PDB entry 6YDU | X-ray diffraction, 1.95 A resolution | chains B and D of the 4 polymer chains in the assembly

# Chain B
Protein: Methane monooxygenase
From: Methylosinus trichosporium OB3b
Reference sequence: A0A2D2D5X7 (A0A2D2D5X7_METTR); residue numbers follow UniProt; this construct covers 1-395
Amino-acid sequence (395 residues; numbered 1 to 395; the number before each row is that of its first residue):
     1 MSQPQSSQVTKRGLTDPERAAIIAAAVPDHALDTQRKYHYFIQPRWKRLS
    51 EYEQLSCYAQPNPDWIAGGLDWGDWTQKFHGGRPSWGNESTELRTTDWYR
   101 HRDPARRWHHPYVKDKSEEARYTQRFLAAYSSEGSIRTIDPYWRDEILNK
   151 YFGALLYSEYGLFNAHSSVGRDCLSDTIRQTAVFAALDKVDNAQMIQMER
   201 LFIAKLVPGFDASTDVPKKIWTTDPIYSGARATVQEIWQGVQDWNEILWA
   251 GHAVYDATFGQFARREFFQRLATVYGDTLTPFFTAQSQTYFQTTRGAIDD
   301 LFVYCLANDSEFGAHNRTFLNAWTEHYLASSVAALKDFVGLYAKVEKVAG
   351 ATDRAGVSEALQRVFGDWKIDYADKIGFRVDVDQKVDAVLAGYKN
Unresolved in the structure: 1-4, 394-395

# Chain D
Protein: Methane monooxygenase component A alpha chain
From: Methylosinus trichosporium OB3b
Notes: EC 1.14.13.25
Reference sequence: P27353 (MEMA_METTR); residue numbers follow UniProt; this construct covers 1-526
Amino-acid sequence (526 residues; numbered 1 to 526; the number before each row is that of its first residue):
     1 MAISLATKAATDALKVNRAPVGVEPQEVHKWLQSFNWDFKENRTKYPTKY
    51 HMANETKEQFKVIAKEYARMEAAKDERQFGTLLDGLTRLGAGNKVHPRWG
   101 ETMKVISNFLEVGEYNAIAASAMLWDSATAAEQKNGYLAQVLDEIRHTHQ
   151 CAFINHYYSKHYHDPAGHNDARRTRAIGPLWKGMKRVFADGFISGDAVEC
   201 SVNLQLVGEACFTNPLIVAVTEWASANGDEITPTVFLSVETDELRHMANG
   251 YQTVVSIANDPASAKFLNTDLNNAFWTQQKYFTPVLGYLFEYGSKFKVEP
   301 WVKTWNRWVYEDWGGIWIGRLGKYGVESPASLRDAKRDAYWAHHDLALAA
   351 YAMWPLGFARLALPDEEDQAWFEANYPGWADHYGKIFNEWKKLGYEDPKS
   401 GFIPYQWLLANGHDVYIDRVSQVPFIPSLAKGTGSLRVHEFNGKKHSLTD
   451 DWGERQWLIEPERYECHNVFEQYEGRELSEVIAEGHGVRSDGKTLIAQPH
   501 TRGDNLWTLEDIKRAGCVFPDPLAKF
Unresolved in the structure: 1-11
Metal / ion sites: Fe ion site 1: Glu-114, Glu-144, His-147; Fe ion site 2: Glu-144, Glu-209, Glu-243, His-246
Curated features (UniProtKB/Swiss-Prot):
  - active site: Cys-151
  - binding site (Fe cation): Glu-114, Glu-144, His-147, Glu-209, Glu-243, His-246
From the paper describing this entry:
  - Fe ion coordination: Glu-243
  - conformationally variable residues (side-chain flip): Glu-243

# How chain B and chain D interact
Residue-residue contacts (247; chain B residue first):
  Gln-8(B) / Val-298(D)
  Thr-10(B) / Glu-222(D)  hydrogen bond
  Thr-10(B) / Ala-226(D)
  Lys-11(B) / Ala-226(D)
  Arg-12(B) / Ser-225(D)
  Arg-12(B) / Glu-230(D)  salt bridge
  Gly-13(B) / Ser-225(D)  hydrogen bond (backbone-backbone)
  Gly-13(B) / Ala-226(D)
  Gly-13(B) / Gly-228(D)
  Leu-14(B) / Lys-94(D)
  Leu-14(B) / Gly-228(D)
  Leu-14(B) / Glu-230(D)
  Arg-19(B) / Ala-226(D)
  Arg-19(B) / Phe-296(D)
  Ile-22(B) / Phe-296(D)  hydrophobic
  Ile-23(B) / Lys-94(D)
  Ile-23(B) / Val-95(D)
  Ile-23(B) / His-96(D)
  Ile-23(B) / Asn-227(D)
  Ala-26(B) / His-96(D)
  Ala-26(B) / Pro-97(D)
  Val-27(B) / Asn-93(D)
  Val-27(B) / Val-95(D)
  Val-27(B) / His-163(D)
  Pro-28(B) / His-163(D)
  His-30(B) / Gly-503(D)  hydrogen bond (side chain-backbone)
  Ala-31(B) / His-163(D)
  Leu-32(B) / His-163(D)  hydrogen bond (backbone-backbone)
  Leu-32(B) / Asp-164(D)
  Leu-32(B) / Arg-360(D)
  Leu-32(B) / Arg-489(D)  hydrogen bond (backbone-side chain)
  Leu-32(B) / Gly-503(D)
  Asp-33(B) / Pro-165(D)
  Asp-33(B) / Arg-489(D)
  Asp-33(B) / Ser-490(D)  hydrogen bond
  Thr-34(B) / Ser-490(D)
  Gln-35(B) / Pro-165(D)
  Gln-35(B) / Asn-169(D)  hydrogen bond (backbone-side chain)
  Arg-36(B) / Ser-159(D)  hydrogen bond (side chain-backbone)
  Arg-36(B) / Lys-160(D)  hydrogen bond (side chain-backbone)
  Arg-36(B) / His-161(D)
  Arg-36(B) / Tyr-162(D)  hydrogen bond (side chain-backbone)
  Tyr-38(B) / Glu-111(D)
  Tyr-38(B) / Ala-152(D)
  Tyr-38(B) / Asn-155(D)
  Tyr-38(B) / His-156(D)
  Tyr-38(B) / Ser-159(D)
  Tyr-38(B) / His-168(D)
  Tyr-38(B) / Asn-169(D)
  Tyr-38(B) / Arg-172(D)  hydrogen bond
  His-39(B) / Asn-169(D)  hydrogen bond (backbone-backbone)
  His-39(B) / Asp-170(D)
  His-39(B) / Ala-171(D)
  His-39(B) / Arg-172(D)  hydrogen bond (side chain-backbone)
  Tyr-40(B) / Asn-169(D)
  Tyr-40(B) / Asp-170(D)  hydrogen bond
  Tyr-40(B) / Arg-173(D)  hydrogen bond
  Phe-41(B) / Asp-170(D)
  Phe-41(B) / Arg-173(D)
  Glu-51(B) / His-156(D)  salt bridge
  Gln-54(B) / His-156(D)
  Gln-54(B) / Arg-172(D)  hydrogen bond (backbone-side chain)
  Leu-55(B) / His-149(D)
  Leu-55(B) / Ala-152(D)  hydrophobic
  Leu-55(B) / Phe-153(D)
  Leu-55(B) / Arg-172(D)  hydrogen bond (backbone-side chain)
  Ser-56(B) / His-149(D)
  Ser-56(B) / Arg-172(D)
  Cys-57(B) / Arg-172(D)  hydrogen bond (backbone-side chain)
  Tyr-58(B) / Arg-172(D)
  Tyr-58(B) / Arg-175(D)
  Ala-59(B) / Glu-111(D)
  Ala-59(B) / Thr-148(D)
  Ala-59(B) / Arg-172(D)
  Ala-59(B) / Arg-175(D)
  Gln-60(B) / Tyr-115(D)  hydrogen bond
  Pro-61(B) / Val-112(D)  hydrophobic
  Pro-61(B) / Asn-116(D)
  Pro-61(B) / Arg-175(D)
  Pro-61(B) / Trp-181(D)  hydrophobic
  Asp-71(B) / Ala-176(D)
  Asp-71(B) / Trp-181(D)  hydrogen bond
  Asp-71(B) / Lys-185(D)  salt bridge
  Trp-72(B) / Ala-176(D)  hydrogen bond (side chain-backbone)
  Trp-72(B) / Lys-182(D)  hydrogen bond (backbone-side chain)
  Trp-72(B) / Val-469(D)  hydrophobic
  Trp-72(B) / Gln-472(D)
  Trp-72(B) / Tyr-473(D)
  Gly-73(B) / His-467(D)
  Asp-74(B) / Glu-465(D)
  Asp-74(B) / Cys-466(D)  hydrogen bond (backbone-side chain)
  Asp-74(B) / His-467(D)  hydrogen bond (backbone-side chain)
  Trp-75(B) / Asp-190(D)
  Trp-75(B) / Cys-466(D)
  Thr-76(B) / Lys-182(D)
  Thr-76(B) / Lys-185(D)
  Thr-76(B) / Arg-186(D)  hydrogen bond (side chain-backbone)
  Thr-76(B) / Asp-190(D)  hydrogen bond
  Thr-76(B) / Gln-422(D)
  Thr-76(B) / Arg-463(D)
  Thr-76(B) / Tyr-464(D)
  Thr-76(B) / Cys-466(D)
  Gln-77(B) / Arg-186(D)  hydrogen bond
  Gln-77(B) / Asp-190(D)
  Gln-77(B) / Gly-191(D)
  Gln-77(B) / Ser-194(D)  hydrogen bond (side chain-backbone)
  Gln-77(B) / Arg-463(D)
  Gln-77(B) / Tyr-464(D)  hydrogen bond
  Lys-78(B) / Ser-194(D)
  Lys-78(B) / Glu-462(D)
  Lys-78(B) / Arg-463(D)  hydrogen bond (backbone-side chain)
  Lys-78(B) / Glu-465(D)  salt bridge
  Phe-79(B) / Ile-193(D)
  Phe-79(B) / Ser-194(D)
  Phe-79(B) / Gly-195(D)
  Phe-79(B) / Arg-463(D)
  His-80(B) / Glu-460(D)  salt bridge
  His-80(B) / Glu-462(D)
  His-80(B) / Arg-463(D)  hydrogen bond
  Gly-81(B) / Glu-462(D)  hydrogen bond (backbone-side chain)
  Gly-82(B) / Glu-462(D)
  Ser-85(B) / Asp-190(D)  hydrogen bond
  Ser-85(B) / Ile-193(D)
  Ser-85(B) / Ser-194(D)  hydrogen bond
  Trp-86(B) / Tyr-115(D)  hydrophobic
  Trp-86(B) / Asn-116(D)
  Trp-86(B) / Ala-119(D)  hydrophobic
  Trp-86(B) / Ile-193(D)  hydrophobic
  Trp-108(B) / Phe-79(D)  hydrophobic
  Trp-108(B) / His-149(D)
  His-109(B) / Tyr-67(D)  hydrogen bond
  His-109(B) / Leu-142(D)  hydrogen bond (side chain-backbone)
  His-109(B) / Arg-146(D)
  His-109(B) / His-149(D)  hydrogen bond (backbone-side chain)
  His-110(B) / Asp-75(D)  salt bridge
  His-110(B) / Phe-79(D)
  Val-113(B) / Ala-68(D)
  Val-113(B) / Ala-72(D)
  Val-113(B) / Asp-75(D)
  Lys-114(B) / Glu-76(D)  salt bridge
  Lys-116(B) / Ala-64(D)
  Lys-116(B) / Lys-65(D)
  Lys-116(B) / Ala-68(D)
  Ser-117(B) / Ala-68(D)
  Ser-117(B) / Arg-69(D)
  Ser-117(B) / Ala-72(D)
  Glu-119(B) / Lys-65(D)
  Ala-120(B) / Lys-65(D)
  Arg-121(B) / Arg-69(D)
  Gln-124(B) / Gly-22(D)
  Gln-124(B) / Val-23(D)  hydrogen bond (side chain-backbone)
  Leu-127(B) / Val-21(D)
  Ala-128(B) / Pro-20(D)
  Ala-128(B) / Val-21(D)  hydrogen bond (backbone-backbone)
  Ser-131(B) / Arg-18(D)
  Ser-131(B) / Ala-19(D)
  Ser-131(B) / Pro-20(D)
  Ser-131(B) / Val-21(D)  hydrogen bond (side chain-backbone)
  Ser-132(B) / Arg-18(D)  hydrogen bond (backbone-side chain)
  Ser-132(B) / Pro-20(D)
  Gly-134(B) / Arg-18(D)
  Ile-136(B) / Val-16(D)  hydrophobic
  Arg-137(B) / Asp-12(D)
  Arg-137(B) / Ala-13(D)
  Arg-137(B) / Leu-14(D)  hydrogen bond (side chain-backbone)
  Arg-137(B) / Val-16(D)
  Leu-156(B) / Phe-35(D)  hydrophobic
  Tyr-157(B) / Ser-34(D)  hydrogen bond (side chain-backbone)
  Tyr-157(B) / Phe-35(D)
  Tyr-157(B) / Trp-37(D)
  Tyr-160(B) / Phe-35(D)
  Tyr-160(B) / Asn-36(D)
  Tyr-160(B) / Ala-131(D)
  Gly-161(B) / Trp-37(D)
  Phe-163(B) / Trp-125(D)  hydrophobic
  Phe-163(B) / Leu-138(D)  hydrophobic
  Asn-164(B) / Trp-125(D)  hydrogen bond
  Asn-164(B) / Lys-134(D)
  His-166(B) / Trp-125(D)
  Ser-167(B) / Ala-122(D)
  Ser-167(B) / Trp-125(D)
  Ser-167(B) / Asp-126(D)  hydrogen bond
  Ser-168(B) / Lys-45(D)  hydrogen bond
  Ser-168(B) / Tyr-46(D)  hydrogen bond (backbone-side chain)
  Ser-168(B) / Asp-126(D)
  Gly-170(B) / Ala-119(D)
  Gly-170(B) / Ala-122(D)
  Arg-171(B) / Tyr-46(D)
  Arg-171(B) / Ala-119(D)
  Arg-171(B) / Ala-122(D)
  Arg-171(B) / Met-123(D)
  Arg-171(B) / Ile-193(D)  hydrogen bond (side chain-backbone)
  Asp-172(B) / Tyr-46(D)  hydrogen bond
  Ser-175(B) / Tyr-115(D)  hydrogen bond (backbone-side chain)
  Asp-176(B) / Tyr-115(D)  hydrogen bond (backbone-side chain)
  Arg-179(B) / Tyr-115(D)  hydrogen bond
  Arg-179(B) / Ile-118(D)
  Gln-180(B) / His-149(D)  hydrogen bond
  Val-183(B) / Val-141(D)  hydrophobic
  Val-183(B) / Leu-142(D)  hydrophobic
  Val-183(B) / Ile-145(D)  hydrophobic
  Ala-186(B) / Trp-125(D)  hydrophobic
  Leu-187(B) / Ala-64(D)  hydrophobic
  Leu-187(B) / Leu-138(D)  hydrophobic
  Leu-187(B) / Leu-142(D)  hydrophobic
  Asp-191(B) / Ala-64(D)
  Asp-191(B) / Lys-65(D)  salt bridge
  Gln-194(B) / Val-28(D)
  Gln-194(B) / Leu-32(D)
  Gln-194(B) / Ile-63(D)
  Gln-194(B) / Ala-64(D)  hydrogen bond (side chain-backbone)
  Met-195(B) / Lys-65(D)
  Gln-197(B) / Trp-31(D)
  Met-198(B) / Val-23(D)  hydrophobic
  Leu-201(B) / Glu-27(D)
  Leu-201(B) / Trp-31(D)
  Phe-202(B) / Val-21(D)
  Phe-202(B) / Val-23(D)  hydrophobic
  Lys-205(B) / Gly-22(D)  hydrogen bond (side chain-backbone)
  Lys-205(B) / Glu-27(D)  salt bridge
  Leu-206(B) / Val-16(D)
  Leu-206(B) / Val-21(D)  hydrophobic
  Ser-213(B) / Trp-31(D)
  Thr-214(B) / Trp-31(D)
  Thr-214(B) / Ser-34(D)  hydrogen bond
  Lys-218(B) / Ser-34(D)  hydrogen bond (side chain-backbone)
  Lys-218(B) / Asn-36(D)  hydrogen bond (side chain-backbone)
  Lys-218(B) / Trp-37(D)
  Trp-221(B) / Trp-37(D)
  Arg-231(B) / Trp-37(D)
  Gln-235(B) / Trp-37(D)  hydrogen bond
  Gln-235(B) / Phe-39(D)
  Trp-238(B) / Asn-36(D)
  Trp-238(B) / Phe-39(D)  hydrophobic
  Trp-238(B) / Asn-42(D)
  Trp-238(B) / Lys-45(D)  hydrogen bond (backbone-side chain)
  Gln-239(B) / Phe-39(D)
  Gln-239(B) / Glu-41(D)
  Gln-239(B) / Asn-42(D)  hydrogen bond
  Gln-239(B) / Arg-43(D)  hydrogen bond (side chain-backbone)
  Gln-239(B) / Lys-45(D)
  Val-241(B) / Lys-45(D)  hydrogen bond (backbone-side chain)
  Gln-242(B) / Lys-45(D)
  Gln-242(B) / Tyr-46(D)  hydrogen bond
  Ile-247(B) / Lys-45(D)
  Gln-286(B) / Lys-65(D)  hydrogen bond
  Tyr-290(B) / Lys-65(D)  hydrogen bond
Other interface residues (no listed pair), chain B (116 interface residues in all): Lys-37, Leu-70, Arg-83, Pro-84, Tyr-112, Glu-133, Phe-184, Val-190, Ala-193, Thr-222, Val-234
Other interface residues (no listed pair), chain D (120 interface residues in all): Lys-15, Asn-17, Pro-47, Glu-71, Asn-135, Tyr-158, Ala-166, Glu-199, Val-420, Asn-468, Arg-502

# Summary
The interface between chain B and chain D involves 116 residues on one side and 120 on the other, with 66
hydrogen bonds and 9 salt bridges. Polar contacts include Arg-12(B)/Glu-230(D), Glu-51(B)/His-156(D) and
Asp-71(B)/Lys-185(D). The paper reports Fe ion coordination by Glu-243(D); conformational variability at
Glu-243(D).
Here chain B is Methane monooxygenase and chain D is Methane monooxygenase component A alpha chain, both from
Methylosinus trichosporium OB3b. Entry 6YDU (XFEL structure of the Soluble methane monooxygenase hydroxylase
and regulatory subunit complex, from Methylosinus trichosporium OB3b ...) was determined by X-ray diffraction
together with 6YD0, 6YDI and 6YY3 from the same study.
